PDB entry 3STM | X-ray diffraction, 2.22 A resolution | chain X

Chain X:
Protein: Fatty acid-binding protein, liver
From: Homo sapiens
UniProtKB: P07148 (FABPL_HUMAN); residues 2-127 here = UniProt positions 2-127
Sequence (132 residues; each row starts with the number of its first residue; numbers below 1 keep their minus sign (Met-2 is residue -2)):
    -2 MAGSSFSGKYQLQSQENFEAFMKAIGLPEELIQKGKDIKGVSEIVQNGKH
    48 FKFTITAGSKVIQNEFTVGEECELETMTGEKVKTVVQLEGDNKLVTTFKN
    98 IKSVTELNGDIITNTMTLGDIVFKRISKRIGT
Unresolved in the structure: -2 to 1, 129
Sequence notes: expression tag (-2 to 1, 128-129)
What the authors report for this chain:
  - binding site for palmitic acid: Arg122

Overview:
The paper reports a binding site for palmitic acid at Arg122.
Chain X is Fatty acid-binding protein, liver (Homo sapiens); the structure, Structure of human LFABP in
complex with one molecule of palmitic acid, was determined by X-ray diffraction (same publication as 3STK and
3STN).
